7NMF - chains A and E of the 5 polymer chains in the assembly; structure by X-ray diffraction, 2.98 A resolution.

[Chain A]
Name: MHC class I antigen
From: Homo sapiens
UniProt: A0A411J078 (A0A411J078_HUMAN); residues 1-276 here correspond to UniProt positions 25-300 (UniProt number = residue number + 24)
Sequence (276 residues; row label = number of the first residue in the row):
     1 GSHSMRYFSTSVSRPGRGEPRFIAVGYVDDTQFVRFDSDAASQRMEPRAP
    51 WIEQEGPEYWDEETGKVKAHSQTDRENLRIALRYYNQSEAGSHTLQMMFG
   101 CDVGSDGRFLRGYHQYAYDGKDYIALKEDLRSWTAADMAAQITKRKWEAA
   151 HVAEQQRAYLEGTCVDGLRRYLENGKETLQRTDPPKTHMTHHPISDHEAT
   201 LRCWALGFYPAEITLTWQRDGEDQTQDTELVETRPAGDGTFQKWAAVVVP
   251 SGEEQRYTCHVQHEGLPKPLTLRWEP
Disulfides: Cys101-Cys164, Cys203-Cys259

[Chain E]
Name: Human T-cell Receptor 4C6, beta Chain
From: Homo sapiens
Sequence (240 residues; numbered 3 to 242; the number before each row is that of its first residue):
     3 TGVSQDPRHKITKRGQNVTFRCDPISEHNRLYWYRQTLGQGPEFLTYFQN
    53 EAQLEKSRLLSDRFSAERPKGSFSTLEIQRTEQGDSAMYLCASSLHHEQY
   103 FGPGTRLTVTEDLKNVFPPEVAVFEPSEAEISHTQKATLVCLATGFYPDH
   153 VELSWWVNGKEVHSGVCTDPQPLKEQPALNDSRYALSSRLRVSATFWQDP
   203 RNHFRCQVQFYGLSENDEWTQDRAKPVTQIVSAEAWGRAD
Disulfides: Cys24-Cys93, Cys143-Cys208

[Interface between chain A and chain E]
Pairs across the interface - 14 pairs, chain A then chain E:
  Gln72(A) - Gln51(E)
  Gln72(A) - Leu56(E)
  Thr73(A) - Gln51(E)  hydrogen bond
  Glu76(A) - Asn52(E)  hydrogen bond
  Glu76(A) - Glu53(E)
  Arg79(A) - Glu53(E)  salt bridge
  Lys146(A) - Glu29(E)
  Ala150(A) - His98(E)
  Ala150(A) - His99(E)  hydrogen bond (backbone-side chain)
  Ala150(A) - Glu100(E)
  His151(A) - His99(E)  hydrogen bond (backbone-side chain)
  His151(A) - Glu100(E)
  Val152(A) - His98(E)
  Gln155(A) - His98(E)  hydrogen bond
Interface residues without a listed pair, chain A (11 interface residues in all): Ile80, Ala149
Interface residues without a listed pair, chain E (11 interface residues in all): Asn31, Arg32, Leu97

[In short]
Chain A and chain E each contribute 11 residues to their interface, with 5 hydrogen bonds and 1 salt bridge.
Among the polar pairs are Arg79(A)-Glu53(E), Thr73(A)-Gln51(E) and Glu76(A)-Asn52(E).
Here chain A is MHC class I antigen and chain E is Human T-cell Receptor 4C6, beta Chain, both from Homo
sapiens. Entry 7NMF (Human MHC Class I, A24 Allele presenting QLPRLFPLL, Complex with 4C6 TCR, monoclinic
form) was determined by X-ray diffraction.
